6YQ9 - chain AAA; structure by X-ray diffraction, 1.55 A resolution.

[Chain AAA]
Name: Alpha-amylase
Source organism: Aspergillus oryzae
Notes: EC 3.2.1.1
UniProt: A0A1S9DH83 (A0A1S9DH83_ASPOZ); residues -20 to 478 here correspond to UniProt positions 1-499 (UniProt number = residue number + 21)
Sequence (499 residues; numbered -20 to 478; the number before each row is that of its first residue; numbers below 1 keep their minus sign (Met-20 is residue -20)):
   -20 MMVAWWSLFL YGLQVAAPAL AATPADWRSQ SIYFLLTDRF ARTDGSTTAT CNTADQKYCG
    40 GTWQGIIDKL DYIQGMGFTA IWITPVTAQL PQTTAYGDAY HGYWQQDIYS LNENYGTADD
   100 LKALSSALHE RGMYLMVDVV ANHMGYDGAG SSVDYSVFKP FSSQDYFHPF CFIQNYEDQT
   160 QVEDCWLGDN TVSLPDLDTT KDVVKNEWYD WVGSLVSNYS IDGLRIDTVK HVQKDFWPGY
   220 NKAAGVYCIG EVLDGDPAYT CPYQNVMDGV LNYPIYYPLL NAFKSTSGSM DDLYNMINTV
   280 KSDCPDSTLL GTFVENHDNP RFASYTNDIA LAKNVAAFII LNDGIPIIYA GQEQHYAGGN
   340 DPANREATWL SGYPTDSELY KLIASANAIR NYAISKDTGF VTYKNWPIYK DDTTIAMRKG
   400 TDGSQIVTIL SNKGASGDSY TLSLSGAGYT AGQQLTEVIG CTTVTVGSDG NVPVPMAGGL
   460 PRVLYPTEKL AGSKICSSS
Disordered / not traced: -20 to 0, 477-478
Cystine bridges: Cys30-Cys38, Cys150-Cys164, Cys240-Cys283, Cys440-Cys475
Glycans and other covalent adducts: N-acetylglucosamine (NAG) linked to Asn197; gluosyl epi-cyclophellitol (bound form) (5QP) linked to Asp206
Bound ions: Ca2+: Asn121, Glu162, Asp175, His210
Residues lining bound ligands: gluosyl epi-cyclophellitol (bound form) (5QP; (1R,2R,3S,5R,6S)-2,3,5-trihydroxy-6-(hydroxymethyl)cyclohexyl alpha-D-glucopyranoside): His80, Tyr82, Trp83, His122, Leu173, Arg204, Thr207, Glu230, His296, Asp297, Asp340, Arg344
Reported in the primary citation:
  - binding site for gluosyl epi-cyclophellitol (bound form): Trp83, His122, Arg204, Asp206, Thr207, His296, Asp297, Asp340, Arg344
  - conformationally variable residues (side-chain flip): Asp206
  - catalytic residues: Asp206
  - catalytic residues: Glu230 (citing earlier work)

[In short]
N-acetylglucosamine is covalently linked to Asn197. Gluosyl epi-cyclophellitol (bound form) is covalently
linked to Asp206. The Ca2+ site is built by Asn121, Glu162, Asp175 and His210. From the paper: catalytic
residues Asp206 and Glu230; a binding site for gluosyl epi-cyclophellitol (bound form) at Trp83, His122 and
Arg204 among others.
Chain AAA is Alpha-amylase (Aspergillus oryzae); the structure, Taka-amylase in complex with alpha-glucosyl
epi-cyclophellitol epoxide inhibitor, was determined by X-ray diffraction, deposited together with 6YQA, 6YQB,
6YQC and 6YQ7.
